PDB entry 7D8T | X-ray diffraction, 3.20 A resolution | chains D and B of the 4 polymer chains in the assembly

# Chain D
Molecule: 16-nt DNA strand
Sequence (16 nucleotides; numbered 1 to 16; the number before each row is that of its first residue):
     1 TGTAACATGT GTCCCC

# Chain B
Name: Microphthalmia-associated transcription factor, Methionyl-tRNA synthetase beta subunit
From: Homo sapiens
UniProtKB: chimeric construct of O75030, O66738: residues 306-395 from O75030 (MITF_HUMAN) positions 306-395 (same numbers); residues 396-499 from O66738 positions 8-111 (UniProt number = residue number - 388)
Amino-acid sequence (199 residues; numbered 305 to 503; the number before each row is that of its first residue):
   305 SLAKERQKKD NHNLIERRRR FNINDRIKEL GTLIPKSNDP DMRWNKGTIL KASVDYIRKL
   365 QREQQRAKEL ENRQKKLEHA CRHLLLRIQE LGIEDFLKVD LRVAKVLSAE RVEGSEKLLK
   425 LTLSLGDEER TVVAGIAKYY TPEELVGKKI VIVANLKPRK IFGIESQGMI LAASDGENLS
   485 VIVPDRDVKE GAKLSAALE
Differences from the reference sequence: expression tag (305, 500-503); engineered mutation Cys385 (Asn in O75030)
Swiss-Prot annotation at these positions:
  - region: Leu374 to Leu395 (Leucine-zipper)

# Interface between chain D and chain B
Residue-residue contacts (6):
  DT3(D) - Asn315(B)  phosphate contact
  DA4(D) - Ile319(B)  phosphate contact
  DA5(D) - Arg323(B)  sugar contact
  DC6(D) - Glu320(B)  hydrogen bond to the base
  DC6(D) - Arg323(B)  salt bridge to the phosphate
  DA7(D) - Glu320(B)  base contact
Other interface residues (no listed pair), chain B (5 interface residues in all): His316

# Overview
Chain D and chain B each contribute 5 residues to their interface; the contacts include 1 hydrogen bond and 1
salt bridge. Polar contacts include DC6(D)-Glu320(B) and DC6(D)-Arg323(B).
Chain D is a 16-nt DNA strand and chain B is Microphthalmia-associated transcription factor, Methionyl-tRNA
synthetase beta subunit (Homo sapiens); the structure, MITF bHLHLZ complex with M-box DNA, was determined by
X-ray diffraction, deposited together with 7EOD, 7D8R and 7D8S.
